5PRC - chains L and H of the 4 polymer chains in the assembly; structure by X-ray diffraction, 2.35 A resolution.

[Chain L]
Molecule: Photosynthetic reaction center
Organism: Blastochloris viridis
Reference sequence: P06009 (RCEL_RHOVI); residue numbers follow UniProt; this construct covers 1-273
Sequence (273 residues; row label = number of the first residue in the row):
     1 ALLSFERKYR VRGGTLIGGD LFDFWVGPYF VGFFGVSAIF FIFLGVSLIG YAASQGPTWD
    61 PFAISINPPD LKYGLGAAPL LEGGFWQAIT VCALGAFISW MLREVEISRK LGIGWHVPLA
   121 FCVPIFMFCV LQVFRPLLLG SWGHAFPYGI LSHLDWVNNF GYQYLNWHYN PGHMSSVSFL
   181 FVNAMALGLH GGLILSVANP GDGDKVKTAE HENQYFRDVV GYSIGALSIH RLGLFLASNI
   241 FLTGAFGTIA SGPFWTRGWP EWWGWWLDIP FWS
Ion coordination: bacteriochlorophyll b Mg site 1 near His153 (its only coordinating residue here); bacteriochlorophyll b Mg site 2 near His173 (its only coordinating residue here); Fe2+: His190, His230 (shared with 3 residues of chain M)
Small-molecule neighbours:
  - atrazine (ATZ; 2-chloro-4-isopropylamino-6-ethylamino -1,3,5-triazine): Leu189, His190, Leu193, Glu212, Asn213, Phe216, Val220, Tyr222, Ser223, Ile224, Gly225, Ala226, Ile229
  - bacteriochlorophyll b (BCB), molecule 1: Val46, Ile49, Phe97, Phe128, Leu131, Phe146, Ile150, Leu151, His153, Leu154, Trp156, Val157
  - bacteriochlorophyll b (BCB), molecule 2: Phe97, Phe121, Pro124, Ile125, Met127, Phe128, Leu131, Val157, Asn158, Phe160, Gly161, Tyr162, Trp167, His168, Gly172, His173, Ser176, Val177, Leu180, Phe181, Ile240, Phe241, Gly244, Ala245, Gly247, Thr248
  - bacteriochlorophyll b (BCB), molecule 3: Val157, Tyr162, His168, Leu180, Phe181
  - bacteriochlorophyll b (BCB), molecule 4: His168, His173, Met174, Val177, Ser178, Phe181, Val182, Met185, Val220, Gly221, Tyr222
  - bacteriopheophytin b (BPB), molecule 1: Phe41, Ile42, Gly45, Ile49, Ile89, Cys92, Ala93, Ala96, Phe97, Trp100, Glu104, Val117, Ala120, Phe121, Val123, Pro124, Phe128, Phe146, Tyr148, Gly149, Ile150, His153, Ala237, Ser238, Phe241
  - bacteriopheophytin b (BPB), molecule 2: Phe181, Ala184, Met185, Leu189, Phe216, Val219, Val220
  - menaquinone-7 (MQ7): Val26, Tyr29, Phe30, Val31, Gly35, Ile39, Ile42, Trp100, Arg103

[Chain H]
Molecule: Photosynthetic reaction center
Organism: Blastochloris viridis
Reference sequence: P06008 (RCEH_RHOVI); numbering as in UniProt (aligned over 2-258)
Sequence (258 residues; each row starts with the number of its first residue):
     1 MYHGALAQHL DIAQLVWYAQ WLVIWTVVLL YLRREDRREG YPLVEPLGLV KLAPEDGQVY
    61 ELPYPKTFVL PHGGTVTVPR RRPETRELKL AQTDGFEGAP LQPTGNPLVD AVGPASYAER
   121 AEVVDATVDG KAKIVPLRVA TDFSIAEGDV DPRGLPVVAA DGVEAGTVTD LWVDRSEHYF
   181 RYLELSVAGS ARTALIPLGF CDVKKDKIVV TSILSEQFAN VPRLQSRDQI TLREEDKVSA
   241 YYAGGLLYAT PERAESLL
Modified positions: Met1 (n-formylmethionine; FME)

[Interface between chain L and chain H]
Residue-residue contacts - 75 pairs, chain L then chain H:
  Ala1(L) - Leu43(H)
  Ala1(L) - Val44(H)  hydrogen bond (backbone-backbone)
  Ala1(L) - Glu45(H)
  Ala1(L) - Glu97(H)
  Leu2(L) - Leu43(H)
  Leu2(L) - Val44(H)  hydrogen bond (backbone-backbone)
  Leu2(L) - Glu97(H)
  Leu3(L) - Gly40(H)
  Leu3(L) - Tyr41(H)  hydrophobic
  Leu3(L) - Leu43(H)  hydrophobic
  Leu3(L) - Val44(H)
  Ser4(L) - Gly40(H)  hydrogen bond (backbone-backbone)
  Ser4(L) - Val44(H)
  Ser4(L) - Arg82(H)
  Ser4(L) - Glu84(H)
  Phe5(L) - Gly40(H)
  Arg7(L) - Gln92(H)
  Arg7(L) - Leu101(H)
  Lys8(L) - Glu84(H)  salt bridge
  Lys8(L) - Leu88(H)
  Lys8(L) - Val112(H)
  Lys8(L) - Gly113(H)  hydrogen bond (backbone-backbone)
  Lys8(L) - Ser116(H)
  Lys8(L) - Tyr117(H)
  Tyr9(L) - Gly113(H)
  Arg10(L) - Glu97(H)
  Arg10(L) - Pro100(H)
  Arg10(L) - Leu101(H)  hydrogen bond (backbone-backbone)
  Val11(L) - Leu90(H)  hydrophobic
  Val11(L) - Leu101(H)
  Val11(L) - Gly113(H)
  Val11(L) - Pro114(H)
  Val11(L) - Tyr248(H)
  Arg12(L) - Pro100(H)
  Arg12(L) - Leu101(H)  hydrogen bond (backbone-backbone)
  Arg12(L) - Gln102(H)
  Arg12(L) - Glu255(H)  salt bridge
  Gly13(L) - Ala254(H)
  Gly14(L) - Leu247(H)
  Gly14(L) - Ala254(H)  hydrogen bond (backbone-backbone)
  Thr15(L) - Ser256(H)
  Thr15(L) - Leu257(H)  hydrogen bond (backbone-backbone)
  Leu16(L) - Ser256(H)
  Leu16(L) - Leu257(H)  hydrophobic
  Leu16(L) - Leu258(H)  hydrogen bond (backbone-backbone)
  Ile17(L) - Ser256(H)
  Gly18(L) - Ser256(H)  hydrogen bond (backbone-side chain)
  Gly19(L) - Ser256(H)  hydrogen bond (backbone-side chain)
  Asp23(L) - Pro100(H)
  Phe24(L) - Phe96(H)  hydrophobic
  Phe24(L) - Gly98(H)
  Trp25(L) - Gly98(H)  hydrogen bond (backbone-backbone)
  Trp25(L) - Pro100(H)  hydrophobic
  Arg109(L) - Arg253(H)  hydrogen bond (side chain-backbone)
  Arg109(L) - Glu255(H)  hydrogen bond (side chain-backbone)
  Arg109(L) - Leu257(H)
  Lys110(L) - Pro114(H)
  Gly112(L) - Leu246(H)
  Ala198(L) - Phe68(H)
  Asn199(L) - Lys66(H)  hydrogen bond
  Gly203(L) - Val69(H)
  Asp204(L) - Val69(H)
  Lys205(L) - Val69(H)
  Lys205(L) - Leu70(H)
  Lys205(L) - Pro71(H)
  Val206(L) - Phe68(H)  hydrophobic
  Val206(L) - Val69(H)  hydrogen bond (backbone-backbone)
  Val206(L) - Pro71(H)
  Thr208(L) - Val128(H)
  Ala209(L) - Glu177(H)
  Glu210(L) - Thr127(H)
  Glu210(L) - Val128(H)  hydrogen bond (side chain-backbone)
  Glu210(L) - Ser176(H)  hydrogen bond
  Ala226(L) - Glu177(H)
  Leu227(L) - Tyr179(H)
Also at the interface, not in a pair above, chain L (39 interface residues in all): Phe62, Leu111, His211, Asn213
Also at the interface, not in a pair above, chain H (47 interface residues in all): Trp17, Glu39, Arg86, Thr93, Ala99, Arg175, Ala243

[Summary]
39 residues of chain L and 47 residues of chain H are in contact; the contacts include 18 hydrogen bonds and 2
salt bridges. Polar pairs include Lys8(L)-Glu84(H), Arg12(L)-Glu255(H) and Gly18(L)-Ser256(H). Chain L binds 4
copies of bacteriochlorophyll b, bacteriopheophytin b, atrazine and menaquinone-7.
Chain L is Photosynthetic reaction center and chain H is Photosynthetic reaction center, both from
Blastochloris viridis; the structure, Photosynthetic reaction center from rhodopseudomonas viridis (atrazine
complex), was determined by X-ray diffraction (same publication as 6PRC and 7PRC).
